Entry 4QWF (X-ray diffraction, 3.00 A resolution); this record covers chains I and Y of the 28 polymer chains in the assembly.

Chain I:
Molecule: Proteasome subunit beta type-3
From: Saccharomyces cerevisiae
UniProt: P25451 (PSB3_YEAST); residues 0-204 here correspond to UniProt positions 1-205 (UniProt number = residue number + 1)
Chain sequence (205 residues; numbered 0 to 204; the number before each row is that of its first residue; numbering starts at 0):
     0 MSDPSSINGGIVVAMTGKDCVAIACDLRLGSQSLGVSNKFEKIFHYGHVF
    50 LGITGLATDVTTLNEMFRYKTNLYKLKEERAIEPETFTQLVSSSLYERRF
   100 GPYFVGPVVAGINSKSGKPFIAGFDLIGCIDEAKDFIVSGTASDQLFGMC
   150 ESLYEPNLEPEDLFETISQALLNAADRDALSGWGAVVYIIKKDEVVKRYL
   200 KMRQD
Disordered / not traced: 0
Swiss-Prot annotation at these positions:
  - modified residue: Ser-30 (Phosphoserine)
  - cross-link: Lys-69 (Glycyl lysine isopeptide (Lys-Gly) (interchain with G-Cter in ubiquitin))
Metal / ion sites: Mg2+ site 1: Ala-174, Asp-177, Ser-180; Mg2+ site 2: Asp-204 (shared with Ala-165(Y), Asp-168(Y), Ser-171(Y) of chain Y)
Small-molecule neighbours: CARFILZOMIB, bound form (3BV; N-{(2S)-2-[(morpholin-4-ylacetyl)amino]-4-phenylbutanoyl}-L-leucyl-N-[(2R,3S,4S)-1,3-dihydroxy-2,6-dimethylheptan-4-yl]-L-phenylalaninamide): Ser-4, Arg-98, Asp-124, Leu-125, Ile-126, Cys-128, Asp-130

Chain Y:
Molecule: Proteasome subunit beta type-5
From: Saccharomyces cerevisiae
UniProt: P30656 (PSB5_YEAST); residues 1-212 here correspond to UniProt positions 76-287 (UniProt number = residue number + 75)
Chain sequence (212 residues; numbered 1 to 212; the number before each row is that of its first residue):
     1 TTTLAFRFQGGIIVAVDSRATAGNWVASQTVKKVIEINPFLLGTIAGGAA
    51 DCQFWETWLGSQCRLHELREKERISVAAASKILSNLVYQYKGAGLSMGTM
   101 ICGYTRKEGPTIYYVDSDGTRLKGDIFCVGSGQTFAYGVLDSNYKWDLSV
   151 EDALYLGKRSILAAAHRDAYSGGSVNLYHVTEDGWIYHGNHDVGELFWKV
   201 KEEEGSFNNVIG
Construct notes: engineered mutation Ile-45 (Met120 in P30656)
Covalently attached groups: CARFILZOMIB, bound form (3BV) linked to Thr-1
Metal / ion sites: Mg2+: Ala-165, Asp-168, Ser-171 (shared with Asp-204(I) of chain I)
Small-molecule neighbours: CARFILZOMIB, bound form (3BV; N-{(2S)-2-[(morpholin-4-ylacetyl)amino]-4-phenylbutanoyl}-L-leucyl-N-[(2R,3S,4S)-1,3-dihydroxy-2,6-dimethylheptan-4-yl]-L-phenylalaninamide): Asp-17, Arg-19, Ala-20, Thr-21, Ala-22, Ala-27, Val-31, Lys-33, Ile-45, Ala-46, Gly-47, Gly-48, Ala-49, Ser-96, Ser-131, Tyr-170

Interface between chain I and chain Y:
Contacting residue pairs (44):
  Leu-26(I) / Ile-211(Y)  hydrophobic
  Arg-27(I) / Ala-169(Y)
  Ser-32(I) / Arg-167(Y)
  Ser-32(I) / Asp-168(Y)
  Ser-32(I) / Ala-169(Y)  hydrogen bond (backbone-backbone)
  Ser-32(I) / Tyr-170(Y)
  Leu-33(I) / Phe-135(Y)  hydrophobic
  Gly-34(I) / Arg-167(Y)  hydrogen bond (backbone-side chain)
  Val-35(I) / Arg-167(Y)  hydrogen bond (backbone-side chain)
  Asn-37(I) / Asn-209(Y)  hydrogen bond (side chain-backbone)
  Asn-37(I) / Val-210(Y)
  Lys-38(I) / Asn-209(Y)  hydrogen bond (side chain-backbone)
  Lys-38(I) / Ile-211(Y)
  Gln-144(I) / Trp-25(Y)
  Arg-176(I) / Trp-25(Y)
  Arg-176(I) / Val-26(Y)  hydrogen bond (side chain-backbone)
  Arg-176(I) / Ala-27(Y)  hydrogen bond (side chain-backbone)
  Arg-176(I) / Ser-28(Y)
  Asp-177(I) / Asn-24(Y)
  Asp-177(I) / Val-26(Y)
  Ala-178(I) / Asn-24(Y)  hydrogen bond (backbone-backbone)
  Ala-178(I) / Val-26(Y)
  Ala-178(I) / Ala-169(Y)
  Ala-178(I) / Tyr-170(Y)  hydrophobic
  Leu-179(I) / Asn-24(Y)
  Trp-182(I) / His-166(Y)  hydrogen bond (side chain-backbone)
  Trp-182(I) / Arg-167(Y)
  Tyr-198(I) / Ile-211(Y)  hydrophobic
  Lys-200(I) / Trp-198(Y)
  Met-201(I) / Trp-198(Y)
  Arg-202(I) / Gln-29(Y)
  Arg-202(I) / Gly-173(Y)  hydrogen bond (side chain-backbone)
  Arg-202(I) / Asp-192(Y)  salt bridge
  Arg-202(I) / Gly-194(Y)
  Gln-203(I) / His-166(Y)  hydrogen bond (backbone-side chain)
  Gln-203(I) / Phe-197(Y)
  Gln-203(I) / Trp-198(Y)
  Gln-203(I) / Val-210(Y)
  Asp-204(I) / Arg-19(Y)  salt bridge
  Asp-204(I) / Ala-165(Y)
  Asp-204(I) / Ser-171(Y)
  Asp-204(I) / Gly-172(Y)
  Asp-204(I) / Gly-173(Y)  hydrogen bond (side chain-backbone)
  Asp-204(I) / Val-193(Y)
Other interface residues (no listed pair), chain I (23 interface residues in all): Ser-5, Gln-31, Asp-175

Overview:
The interface between chain I and chain Y involves 23 residues on one side and 25 on the other; the contacts
include 12 hydrogen bonds and 2 salt bridges. Among the polar pairs are Arg-202(I)/Asp-192(Y),
Asp-204(I)/Arg-19(Y) and Gly-34(I)/Arg-167(Y). Chain I binds CARFILZOMIB, bound form.
Here chain I is Proteasome subunit beta type-3 and chain Y is Proteasome subunit beta type-5, both from
Saccharomyces cerevisiae. Entry 4QWF (yCP beta5-M45I mutant in complex with carfilzomib) was determined by
X-ray diffraction together with 4QUX, 4QUY, 4QV0, 4QV1, 4QV3, 4QV4 and 42 further entries from the same study.
